Entry 4IQJ (X-ray diffraction, 3.20 A resolution); this record covers chains A and D of the 16 polymer chains in the assembly.

Chain A (and D):
Protein: DNA polymerase III subunit alpha
Organism: Thermus aquaticus
Notes: EC 2.7.7.7; fragment: DNA polymerase III subunit alpha; chain D of this document is another copy of the same molecule, construct and numbering; everything in this record applies to it too
Reference sequence: Q9XDH5 (DPO3A_THEAQ); numbering as in UniProt (aligned over 1-1220)
Chain sequence (1220 residues; each row starts with the number of its first residue):
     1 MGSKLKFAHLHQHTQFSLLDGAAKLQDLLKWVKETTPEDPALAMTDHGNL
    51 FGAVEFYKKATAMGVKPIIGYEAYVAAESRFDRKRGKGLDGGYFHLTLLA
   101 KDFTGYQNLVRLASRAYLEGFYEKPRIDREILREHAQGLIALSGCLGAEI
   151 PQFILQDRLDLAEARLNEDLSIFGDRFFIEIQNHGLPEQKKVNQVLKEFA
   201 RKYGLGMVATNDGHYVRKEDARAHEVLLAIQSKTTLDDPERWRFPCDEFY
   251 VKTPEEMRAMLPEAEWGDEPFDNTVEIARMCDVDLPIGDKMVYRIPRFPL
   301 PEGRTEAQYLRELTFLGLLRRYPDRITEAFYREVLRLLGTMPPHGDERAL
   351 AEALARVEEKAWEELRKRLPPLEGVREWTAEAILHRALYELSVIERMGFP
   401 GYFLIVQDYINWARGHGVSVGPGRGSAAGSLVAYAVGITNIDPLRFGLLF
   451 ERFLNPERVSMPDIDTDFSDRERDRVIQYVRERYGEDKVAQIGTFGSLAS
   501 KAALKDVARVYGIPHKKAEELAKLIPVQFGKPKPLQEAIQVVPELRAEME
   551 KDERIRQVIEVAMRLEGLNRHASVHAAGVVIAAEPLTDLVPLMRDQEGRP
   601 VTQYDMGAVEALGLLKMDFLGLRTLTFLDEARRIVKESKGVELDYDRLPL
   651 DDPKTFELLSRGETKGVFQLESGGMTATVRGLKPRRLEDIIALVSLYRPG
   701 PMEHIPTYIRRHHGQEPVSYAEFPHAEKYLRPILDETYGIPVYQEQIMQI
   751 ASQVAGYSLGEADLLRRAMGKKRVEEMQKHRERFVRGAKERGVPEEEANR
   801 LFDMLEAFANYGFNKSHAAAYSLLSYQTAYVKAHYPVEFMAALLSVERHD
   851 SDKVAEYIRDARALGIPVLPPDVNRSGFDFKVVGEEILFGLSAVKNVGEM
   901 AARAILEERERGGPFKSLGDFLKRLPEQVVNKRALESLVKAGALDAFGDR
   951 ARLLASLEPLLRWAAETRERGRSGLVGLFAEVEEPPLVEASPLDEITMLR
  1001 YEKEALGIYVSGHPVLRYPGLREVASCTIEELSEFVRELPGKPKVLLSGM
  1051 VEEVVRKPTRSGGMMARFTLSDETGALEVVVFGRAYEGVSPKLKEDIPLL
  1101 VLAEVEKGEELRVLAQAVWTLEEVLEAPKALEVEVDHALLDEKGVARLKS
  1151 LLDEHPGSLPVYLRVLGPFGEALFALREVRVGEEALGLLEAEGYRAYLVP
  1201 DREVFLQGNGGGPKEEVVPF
Unresolved in the structure: 1-4, 84-91, 339-345, 369-376, 527-532, 539-543, 1055-1066, 1107-1111, 1181 (chain D: 1-4, 84-91, 339-345, 369-376, 1061-1063, 1107-1111)
Ion coordination: Zn2+ site 1: His11, His13, Glu72, Asp212; Zn2+ site 2: His47, His214; Zn2+ site 3: Glu72, His95, Cys145; Mg2+: Asp463, Asp465, Asp618
From the paper describing this entry:
  - conformationally variable residues (order/disorder transition): Asp282 to Thr305, Val1055 to Ala1066, Val1081 to Leu1093, Leu1206 to Phe1220

Interface between chain A and chain D:
Residue-residue contacts - 7 pairs, chain A then chain D:
  Pro187(A) - Gln778(D)
  Pro187(A) - Lys779(D)
  Glu188(A) - Glu775(D)
  Glu188(A) - Gln778(D)
  Lys190(A) - Glu782(D)  salt bridge
  Lys1092(A) - Asp268(D)  salt bridge
  Lys1092(A) - Asp272(D)  salt bridge
Other interface residues (no listed pair), chain A (6 interface residues in all): Leu155, Lys191

Summary:
Chain A and chain D each contribute 6 residues to their interface, with 3 salt bridges. Among the polar pairs
are Lys190(A)-Glu782(D), Lys1092(A)-Asp268(D) and Lys1092(A)-Asp272(D). His11(A), His13(A), Glu72(A) and
Asp212(A) coordinate Zn2+ site 1. His47(A) and His214(A) coordinate Zn2+ site 2. The paper reports
conformational variability at Asp282(A), Val1055(A) and Val1081(A) among others.
Chain A and chain D are both DNA polymerase III subunit alpha (Thermus aquaticus); the structure, Structure of
PolIIIalpha-Tauc-DNA complex suggests an atomic model of the replisome, was determined by X-ray diffraction.
